PDB entry 7MIZ | electron microscopy, 3.40 A resolution | chains 1 and A7 of the 100 polymer chains in the assembly

Chain 1:
Name: Microtubule associated protein SPM1
Organism: Toxoplasma gondii
UniProtKB: A0A7J6K285 (A0A7J6K285_TOXGO); residue numbers follow UniProt; this construct covers 1-351
Amino-acid sequence (351 residues; each row starts with the number of its first residue):
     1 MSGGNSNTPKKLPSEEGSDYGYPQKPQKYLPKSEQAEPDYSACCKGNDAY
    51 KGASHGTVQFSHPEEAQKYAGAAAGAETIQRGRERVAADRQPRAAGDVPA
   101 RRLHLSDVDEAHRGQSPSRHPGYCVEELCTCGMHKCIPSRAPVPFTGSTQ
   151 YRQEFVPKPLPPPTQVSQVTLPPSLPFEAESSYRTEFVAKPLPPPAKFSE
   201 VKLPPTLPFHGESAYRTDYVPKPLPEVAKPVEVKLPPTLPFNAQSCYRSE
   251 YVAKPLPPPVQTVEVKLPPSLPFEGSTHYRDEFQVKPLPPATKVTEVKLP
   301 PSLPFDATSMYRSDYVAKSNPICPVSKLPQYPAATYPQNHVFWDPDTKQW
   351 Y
Unresolved in the structure: 1-236, 259-351
Construct notes: conflict R93 (Pro in A0A7J6K285)

Chain A7:
Name: Tubulin beta chain
Organism: Toxoplasma gondii
UniProtKB: I7BFC9 (I7BFC9_TOXGO); numbering as in UniProt (aligned over 1-449)
Amino-acid sequence (449 residues; numbered 1 to 449; the number before each row is that of its first residue):
     1 MREIVHVQGGQCGNQIGAKFWEVISDEHGIDPTGTYCGDSDLQLERINVF
    51 YNEATGGRFVPRAILMDLEPGTMDSVRAGPFGQLFRPDNFVFGQTGAGNN
   101 WAKGHYTEGAELIDSVLDVVRKEAEGCDCLQGFQITHSLGGGTGSGMGTL
   151 LISKVREEYPDRIMETFSVFPSPKVSDTVVEPYNATLSVHQLVENADEVQ
   201 VIDNEALYDICFRTLKLTTPTYGDLNHLVSAAMSGVTCCLRFPGQLNSDL
   251 RKLAVNLIPFPRLHFFLIGFAPLTSRGSQQYRALSVPELTQQMFDAKNMM
   301 CASDPRHGRYLTASAMFRGRMSTKEVDEQMLNVQNKNSSYFVEWIPNNMK
   351 SSVCDIPPKGLKMSVTFVGNSTAIQEMFKRVSDQFTAMFRRKAFLHWYTG
   401 EGMDEMEFTEAESNMNDLVSEYQQYQDATAEEEGEFDEEEGEMGAEEGA
Unresolved in the structure: 427-449
Cystine bridges: C238-C354
Ligand contacts:
  - GDP (guanosine-5'-diphosphate): G10, Q11, C12, Q15, N99, S138, G141, G142, T143, G144, D177, T178, E181, N204, Y222, N226
  - GTP (guanosine-5'-triphosphate): Q245, L246, K252

Chain 1 / chain A7 interface:
Residue-residue contacts - 18 pairs, chain 1 then chain A7:
  L239(1) with K359(A7), hydrogen bond (backbone-side chain); G360(A7)
  F241(1) with S40(A7); Q43(A7); I356(A7), hydrophobic
  A243(1) with I356(A7), hydrophobic; P357(A7)
  Q244(1) with L42(A7); R320(A7); D355(A7); I356(A7)
  S245(1) with L42(A7); P243(A7); D355(A7)
  C246(1) with Q245(A7); D355(A7), hydrogen bond (backbone-side chain)
  R248(1) with L42(A7)
  S249(1) with R320(A7)
Also at the interface, not in a pair above, chain 1 (9 interface residues in all): P240

Overview:
9 residues of chain 1 and 11 residues of chain A7 are in contact; the contacts include 2 hydrogen bonds. Polar
pairs include L239(1)-K359(A7) and C246(1)-D355(A7). Bound to chain A7: GTP and GDP.
Here chain 1 is Microtubule associated protein SPM1 and chain A7 is Tubulin beta chain, both from Toxoplasma
gondii. Entry 7MIZ (Atomic structure of cortical microtubule from Toxoplasma gondii) was determined by
electron microscopy.
